Entry 7UNA (electron microscopy, 4.00 A resolution); this record covers chains E and G of the 8 polymer chains in the assembly.

[Chain E (and G)]
Molecule: CD-NTase-associated protein 12
Organism: Sphingobacterium faecium
Notes: EC 3.2.2.5; chain G of this document is another copy of the same molecule, construct and numbering; everything in this record applies to it too
Reference sequence: A0A2T5Y4G4 (CAP12_SPHFK); numbering as in UniProt (aligned over 2-323)
Chain sequence (331 residues; numbered -7 to 323; the number before each row is that of its first residue; numbers below 1 keep their minus sign (Met-7 is residue -7)):
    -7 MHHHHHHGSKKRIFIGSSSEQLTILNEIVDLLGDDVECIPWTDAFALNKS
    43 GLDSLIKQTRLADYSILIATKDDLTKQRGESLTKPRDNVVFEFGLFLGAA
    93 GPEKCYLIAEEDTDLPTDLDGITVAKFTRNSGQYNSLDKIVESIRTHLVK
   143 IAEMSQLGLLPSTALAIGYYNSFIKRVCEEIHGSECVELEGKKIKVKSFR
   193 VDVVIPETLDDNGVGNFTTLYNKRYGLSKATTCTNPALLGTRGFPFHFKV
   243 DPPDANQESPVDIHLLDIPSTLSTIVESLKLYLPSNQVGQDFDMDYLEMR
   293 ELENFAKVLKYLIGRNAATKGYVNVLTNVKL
Not modelled in the structure: -7 to 151, 181-184, 227-234, 242-251, 276-284, 323 (chain G: -7 to 151, 182-183, 227-234, 242-251, 275-284, 323)
Construct notes: initiating methionine (-7); expression tag (-6 to 1)
Curated features (UniProtKB/Swiss-Prot):
  - active site: Glu84
  - binding site (3',3'-c-di-GMP): Ser164, Phe165, Arg234, Pro237, Asp259, Ser262, Thr263
From the paper describing this entry:
  - catalytic residues: Glu84 (by similarity / conservation)

[How chain E and chain G interact]
Contacting residue pairs (10; chain E residue first):
  Glu171(E) - Asn204(G)
  His174(E) - Lys215(G)  hydrogen bond (backbone-side chain)
  Glu177(E) - Lys215(G)  salt bridge
  Arg307(E) - Asp202(G)
  Arg307(E) - Asp287(G)  salt bridge
  Asn308(E) - Asp202(G)
  Asn308(E) - Asn208(G)  hydrogen bond
  Ala309(E) - Asp202(G)  hydrogen bond (backbone-side chain)
  Ala309(E) - Phe209(G)  hydrophobic
  Ala310(E) - Asn208(G)
Also at the interface, not in a pair above, chain E (10 interface residues in all): Lys167, Ile173, Tyr314
Also at the interface, not in a pair above, chain G (7 interface residues in all): Leu212

[Overview]
The interface between chain E and chain G involves 10 residues on one side and 7 on the other, with 3 hydrogen
bonds and 2 salt bridges. Polar contacts include Glu177(E)-Lys215(G), Arg307(E)-Asp287(G) and
His174(E)-Lys215(G). UniProt lists active-site residue Glu84(E) and 7 residues binding 3',3'-c-di-GMP on chain
E. The paper reports the catalytic residue Glu84(E).
Both chains are CD-NTase-associated protein 12 (Sphingobacterium faecium). Entry 7UNA (SfSTING with cGAMP
(masked)) was determined by electron microscopy (same publication as 7UN8 and 7UN9).
